PDB entry 9BFD | electron microscopy, 2.97 A resolution | chains A and B

[Chain A]
Name: Tyrocidine synthase 1
From: Brevibacillus parabrevis
Notes: EC 5.1.1.11
UniProt: P09095 (TYCA_BREPA); numbering as in UniProt (aligned over 3-1085)
Sequence (1098 residues; numbered 1 to 1098; the number before each row is that of its first residue):
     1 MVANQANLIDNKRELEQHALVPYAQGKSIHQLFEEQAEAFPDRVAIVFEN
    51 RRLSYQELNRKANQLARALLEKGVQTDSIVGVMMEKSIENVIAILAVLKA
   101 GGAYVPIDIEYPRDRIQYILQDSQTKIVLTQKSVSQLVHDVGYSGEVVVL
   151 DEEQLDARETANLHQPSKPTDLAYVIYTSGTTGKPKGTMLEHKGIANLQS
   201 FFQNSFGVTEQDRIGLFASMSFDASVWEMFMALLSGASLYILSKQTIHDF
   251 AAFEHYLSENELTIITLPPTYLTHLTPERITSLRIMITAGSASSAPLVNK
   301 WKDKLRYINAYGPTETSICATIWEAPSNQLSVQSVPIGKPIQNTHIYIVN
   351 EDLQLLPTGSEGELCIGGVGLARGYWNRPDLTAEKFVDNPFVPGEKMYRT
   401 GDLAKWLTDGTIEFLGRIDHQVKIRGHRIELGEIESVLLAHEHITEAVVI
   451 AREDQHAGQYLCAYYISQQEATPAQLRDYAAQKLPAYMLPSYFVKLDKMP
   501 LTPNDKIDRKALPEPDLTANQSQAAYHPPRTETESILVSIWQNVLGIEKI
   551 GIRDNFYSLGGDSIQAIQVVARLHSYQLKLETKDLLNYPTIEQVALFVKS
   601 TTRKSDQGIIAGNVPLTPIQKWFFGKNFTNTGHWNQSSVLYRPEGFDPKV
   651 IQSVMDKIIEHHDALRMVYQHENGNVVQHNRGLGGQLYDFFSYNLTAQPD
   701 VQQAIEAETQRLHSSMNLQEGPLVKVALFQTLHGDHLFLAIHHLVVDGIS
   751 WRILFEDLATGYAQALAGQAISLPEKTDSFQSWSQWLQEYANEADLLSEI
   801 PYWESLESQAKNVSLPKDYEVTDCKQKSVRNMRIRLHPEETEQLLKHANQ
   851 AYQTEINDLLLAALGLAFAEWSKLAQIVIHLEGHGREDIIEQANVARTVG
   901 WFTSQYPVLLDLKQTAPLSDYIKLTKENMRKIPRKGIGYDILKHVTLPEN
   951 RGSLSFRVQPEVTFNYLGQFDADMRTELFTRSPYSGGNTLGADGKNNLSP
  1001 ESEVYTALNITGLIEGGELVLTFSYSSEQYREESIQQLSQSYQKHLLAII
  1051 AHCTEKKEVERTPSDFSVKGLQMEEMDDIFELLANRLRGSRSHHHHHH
Not modelled in the structure: 1-533, 1088-1098
Construct notes: expression tag (1-2, 1086-1098)
UniProt features mapped onto this chain:
  - modified residue: Ser563 (O-(pantetheine 4'-phosphoryl)serine)
Covalently attached groups: compound A1AN1 linked to Ser563

[Chain B]
Name: Tyrocidine synthase 2
From: Brevibacillus parabrevis
Notes: EC 5.1.1.11
UniProt: O30408 (TYCB_BREPA); residues 3-1044 here = UniProt positions 3-1044
Sequence (1052 residues; each row starts with the number of its first residue):
     1 MGVFSKEQVQDMYALTPMQEGMLFHALLDQEHNSHLVQMSISLQGDLDVG
    51 LFTDSLHVLVERYDVFRTLFLYEKLKQPLQVVLKQRPIPIEFYDLSACDE
   101 SEKQLRYTQYKRADQERTFHLAKDPLMRVALFQMSQHDYQVIWSFHHILM
   151 DGWCFSIIFDDLLAIYLSLQNKTALSLEPVQPYSRFINWLEKQNKQAALN
   201 YWSDYLEAYEQKTTLPKKEAAFAKAFQPTQYRFSLNRTLTKQLGTIASQN
   251 QVTLSTVIQTIWGVLLQKYNAAHDVLFGSVVSGRPTDIVGIDKMVGLFIN
   301 TIPFRVQAKAGQTFSELLQAVHKRTLQSQPYEHVPLYDIQTQSVLKQELI
   351 DHLLVIENYPLVEALQKKALNQQIGFTITAVEMFEPTNYDLTVMVMPKEE
   401 LAFRFDYNAALFDEQVVQKLAGHLQQIADCVANNSGVELCQIPLLTEAET
   451 SQLLAKRTETAADYPAATMHELFSRQAEKTPEQVAVVFADQHLTYRELDE
   501 KSNQLARFLRKKGIGTGSLVGTLLDRSLDMIVGILGVLKAGGAFVPIDPE
   551 LPAERIAYMLTHSRVPLVVTQNHLRAKVTTPTETIDINTAVIGEESRAPI
   601 ESLNQPHDLFYIIYTSGTTGQPKGVMLEHRNMANLMHFTFDQTNIAFHEK
   651 VLQYTTCSFDVCYQEIFSTLLSGGQLYLITNELRRHVEKLFAFIQEKQIS
   701 ILSLPVSFLKFIFNEQDYAQSFPRCVKHIITAGEQLVVTHELQKYLRQHR
   751 VFLHNHYGPSETHVVTTCTMDPGQAIPELPPIGKPISNTGIYILDEGLQL
   801 KPEGIVGELYISGANVGRGYLHQPELTAEKFLDNPYQPGERMYRTGDLAR
   851 WLPDGQLEFLGRIDHQVKIRGHRIELGEIESRLLNHPAIKEAVVIDRADE
   901 TGGKFLCAYVVLQKALSDEEMRAYLAQALPEYMIPSFFVTLERIPVTPNG
   951 KTDRRALPKPEGSAKTKADYVAPTTELEQKLVAIWEQILGVSPIGIQDHF
  1001 FTLGGHSLKAIQLISRIQKECQADVPLRVLFEQPTIQALAAYVELEHHHH
  1051 HH
Not modelled in the structure: 1-2, 963-968, 1045-1052
Construct notes: expression tag (1-2, 1045-1052); conflict Arg850 (Leu in O30408)
UniProt features mapped onto this chain:
  - modified residue: Ser1007 (O-(pantetheine 4'-phosphoryl)serine)

[How chain A and chain B interact]
Residue-residue contacts - 46 pairs, chain A then chain B:
  Asn555(A) - Gln251(B)  hydrogen bond
  Tyr557(A) - Gln251(B)
  Tyr557(A) - Thr253(B)
  Tyr557(A) - His322(B)
  Tyr557(A) - Leu326(B)
  Ser558(A) - Ser248(B)  hydrogen bond (side chain-backbone)
  Ser558(A) - Gln251(B)
  Gly561(A) - Thr253(B)
  Gln565(A) - Tyr359(B)  hydrogen bond
  Ile567(A) - Thr286(B)
  Ile567(A) - Asp292(B)
  Thr582(A) - Thr286(B)  hydrogen bond
  Leu586(A) - Leu326(B)  hydrophobic
  Leu586(A) - Gln329(B)
  Asn587(A) - Leu326(B)
  Arg1061(A) - Lys6(B)  hydrogen bond (side chain-backbone)
  Arg1061(A) - Val9(B)  hydrogen bond (side chain-backbone)
  Arg1061(A) - Gln10(B)
  Asp1065(A) - Asp11(B)
  Phe1066(A) - Met12(B)  hydrogen bond (backbone-backbone)
  Ser1067(A) - Asp11(B)
  Ser1067(A) - Met12(B)  hydrogen bond (side chain-backbone)
  Ser1067(A) - Tyr13(B)
  Val1068(A) - Met12(B)
  Val1068(A) - Tyr13(B)
  Val1068(A) - Leu79(B)  hydrophobic
  Lys1069(A) - Asn188(B)  hydrogen bond
  Lys1069(A) - Glu191(B)  salt bridge
  Glu1075(A) - Leu75(B)
  Glu1075(A) - Lys76(B)  salt bridge
  Asp1077(A) - Lys6(B)  salt bridge
  Asp1078(A) - Lys1019(B)  salt bridge
  Ile1079(A) - Met12(B)  hydrophobic
  Ile1079(A) - Leu75(B)  hydrophobic
  Ile1079(A) - Leu79(B)  hydrophobic
  Phe1080(A) - Lys6(B)
  Phe1080(A) - Val9(B)  hydrophobic
  Phe1080(A) - Met12(B)  hydrophobic
  Leu1082(A) - Leu71(B)  hydrophobic
  Leu1082(A) - Glu73(B)
  Leu1082(A) - Lys74(B)
  Leu1082(A) - Leu75(B)  hydrophobic
  Leu1083(A) - Phe4(B)  hydrophobic
  Leu1083(A) - Val9(B)  hydrophobic
  Arg1086(A) - Lys123(B)
  Leu1087(A) - Phe4(B)  hydrophobic
Interface residues without a listed pair, chain A (31 interface residues in all): Asp562, Ile564, Val570, Lys579, Glu581, Lys583, Ala1084
Interface residues without a listed pair, chain B (35 interface residues in all): Glu7, Ala14, Leu69, Val81, Leu83, Val252, Ser282, Asp287, Asn358

[Summary]
The interface between chain A and chain B involves 31 residues on one side and 35 on the other, with 9
hydrogen bonds and 4 salt bridges. Among the polar pairs are Lys1069(A)-Glu191(B), Glu1075(A)-Lys76(B) and
Asp1077(A)-Lys6(B).
Chain A is Tyrocidine synthase 1 and chain B is Tyrocidine synthase 2, both from Brevibacillus parabrevis; the
structure, Tyrocidine synthetase modules 1 and 2 crosslinked in the condensation state, complex A, was
determined by electron microscopy together with 9BFE, 9BFF and 9BFG from the same study.
